1W0K - chains B and G of the 7 polymer chains in the assembly; structure by X-ray diffraction, 2.85 A resolution.

# Chain B
Molecule: ATP synthase alpha chain heart isoform, mitochondrial precursor
Source organism: Bos taurus
Notes: EC 3.6.3.14
UniProt: P19483 (ATP0_BOVIN); residues 1-510 here correspond to UniProt positions 44-553 (UniProt number = residue number + 43)
Sequence (510 residues; each row starts with the number of its first residue):
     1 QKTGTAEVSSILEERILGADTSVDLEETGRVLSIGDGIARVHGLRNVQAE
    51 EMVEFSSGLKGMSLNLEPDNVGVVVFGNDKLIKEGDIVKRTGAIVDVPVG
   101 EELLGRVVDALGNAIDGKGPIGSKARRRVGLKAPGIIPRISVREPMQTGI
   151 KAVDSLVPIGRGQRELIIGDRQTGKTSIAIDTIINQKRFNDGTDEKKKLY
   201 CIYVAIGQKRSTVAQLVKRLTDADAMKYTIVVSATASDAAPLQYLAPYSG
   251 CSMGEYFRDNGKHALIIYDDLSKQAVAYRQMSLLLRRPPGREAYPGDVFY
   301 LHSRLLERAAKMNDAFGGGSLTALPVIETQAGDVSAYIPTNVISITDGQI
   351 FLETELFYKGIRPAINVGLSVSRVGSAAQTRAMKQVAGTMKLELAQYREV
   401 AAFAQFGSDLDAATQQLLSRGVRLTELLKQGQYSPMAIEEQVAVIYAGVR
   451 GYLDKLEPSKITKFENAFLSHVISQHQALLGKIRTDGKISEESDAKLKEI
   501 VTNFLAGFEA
Disordered / not traced: 1-23, 402-409
Construct notes: cloning artifact (481)
Metal / ion sites: Mg2+: Thr-176 (together with ADP)
Small-molecule neighbours: ADP (adenosine-5'-diphosphate): Asp-170, Arg-171, Gln-172, Thr-173, Gly-174, Lys-175, Thr-176, Ser-177, Phe-357, Arg-362, Pro-363, Gln-430, Gly-431, Gln-432
Swiss-Prot annotation at these positions:
  - binding site (ATP): Gln-172, Gly-174, Lys-175, Thr-176, Ser-177, Gln-430, Gln-432
  - binding site (Mg(2+)): Thr-176, Asp-269
  - site: Ser-370 (Required for activity)
  - modified residue: Gln-1 (Pyrrolidone carboxylic acid), Ser-10 (Phosphoserine), Ser-22 (Phosphoserine), Ser-33 (Phosphoserine), Ser-63 (Phosphoserine), Lys-80 (N6-acetyllysine), Lys-83 (N6-acetyllysine), Lys-89 (N6-acetyllysine), Thr-91 (Phosphothreonine), Lys-118 (N6-acetyllysine), Ser-123 (Phosphoserine), Lys-124 (N6-acetyllysine), Ser-141 (Phosphoserine), Arg-161 (Omega-N-methylarginine), Lys-187 (N6-acetyllysine), Lys-196 (N6-acetyllysine), Lys-197 (N6-acetyllysine), Lys-218 (N6-acetyllysine), Lys-262 (N6-acetyllysine), Lys-384 (N6-acetyllysine) and 6 more in UniProt
  - glycosylation: Ser-33 (O-linked (GlcNAc) serine)
What the authors report for this chain:
  - conformationally variable residues (side-chain flip): Arg-373
  - binding site for ADP: Arg-373

# Chain G
Molecule: ATP synthase gamma chain, mitochondrial precursor
Source organism: Bos taurus
Notes: EC 3.6.3.14
UniProt: P05631 (ATPG_BOVIN); residues 1-272 here correspond to UniProt positions 26-297 (UniProt number = residue number + 25)
Sequence (272 residues; numbered 1 to 272; the number before each row is that of its first residue):
     1 ATLKDITRRLKSIKNIQKITKSMKMVAAAKYARAERELKPARVYGVGSLA
    51 LYEKADIKTPEDKKKHLIIGVSSDRGLCGAIHSSVAKQMKSEAANLAAAG
   101 KEVKIIGVGDKIRSILHRTHSDQFLVTFKEVGRRPPTFGDASVIALELLN
   151 SGYEFDEGSIIFNRFRSVISYKTEEKPIFSLDTISSAESMSIYDDIDADV
   201 LRNYQEYSLANIIYYSLKESTTSEQSARMTAMDNASKNASEMIDKLTLTF
   251 NRTRQAVITKELIEIISGAAAL
Disordered / not traced: 45-76, 91-208
Swiss-Prot annotation at these positions:
  - modified residue: Lys-14 (N6-acetyllysine), Lys-24 (N6-succinyllysine), Lys-30 (N6-acetyllysine), Lys-90 (N6-acetyllysine), Ser-121 (Phosphoserine), Lys-129 (N6-acetyllysine), Lys-172 (N6-acetyllysine), Lys-245 (N6-succinyllysine)

# Interface between chain B and chain G
Residue-residue contacts (5):
  Pro-289(B) with Ile-263(G), hydrophobic
  Gly-290(B) with Ile-263(G)
  Ala-293(B) with Thr-259(G)
  Ala-331(B) with Leu-248(G), hydrophobic
  Asp-333(B) with Arg-252(G), salt bridge
Other interface residues (no listed pair), chain B (6 interface residues in all): Glu-292

# Overview
6 residues of chain B face 4 of chain G across their interface; the contacts include 1 salt bridge. Its one
salt-bridged contact is Asp-333(B)/Arg-252(G). Bound to chain B: ADP. From the paper: a binding site for ADP
at Arg-373(B); conformational variability at Arg-373(B).
Chain B is ATP synthase alpha chain heart isoform, mitochondrial precursor and chain G is ATP synthase gamma
chain, mitochondrial precursor, both from Bos taurus; the structure, ADP inhibited bovine F1-ATPase, was
determined by X-ray diffraction together with 1W0J from the same study.
